PDB entry 1OFM | X-ray diffraction, 1.80 A resolution | chain A

Chain A:
Molecule: Chondroitinase B
Source organism: Pedobacter heparinus
Notes: EC 4.2.2.4
UniProtKB: Q46079 (CSLB_PEDHD); numbering as in UniProt (aligned over 27-506)
Sequence (481 residues; each row starts with the number of its first residue):
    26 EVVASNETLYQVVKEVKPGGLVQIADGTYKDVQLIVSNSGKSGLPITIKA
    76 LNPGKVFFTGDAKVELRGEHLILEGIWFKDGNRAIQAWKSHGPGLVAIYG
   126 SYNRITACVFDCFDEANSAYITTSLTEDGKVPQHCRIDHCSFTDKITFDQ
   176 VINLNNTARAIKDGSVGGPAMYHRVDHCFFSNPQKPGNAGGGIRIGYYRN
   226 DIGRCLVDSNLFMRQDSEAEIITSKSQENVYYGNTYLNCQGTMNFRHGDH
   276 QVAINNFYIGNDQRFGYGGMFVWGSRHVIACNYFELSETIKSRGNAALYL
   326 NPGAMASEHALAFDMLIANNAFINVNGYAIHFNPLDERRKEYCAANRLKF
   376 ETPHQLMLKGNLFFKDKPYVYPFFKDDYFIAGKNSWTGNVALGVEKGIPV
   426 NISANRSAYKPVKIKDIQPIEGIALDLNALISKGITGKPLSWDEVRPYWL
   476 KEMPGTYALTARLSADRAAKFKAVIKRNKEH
Glycans and other covalent adducts: glycan linked to Ser-234
Modified / non-standard residues: Glu-26 (pyroglutamic acid; PCA)
Reported in the primary citation:
  - binding site for N-acetyl-4-O-sulfo-beta-D-galactosamine: Arg-271, Arg-318, Arg-363, Arg-364
  - binding site for beta-D-glucopyranuronic acid: Arg-318, Arg-363
  - binding site for 4,5-dehydro-D-glucuronic acid: Lys-316
  - catalytic residues: Lys-250, Arg-271, Glu-333 (proposed by the authors, not directly observed)
  - catalytic residues: Asn-213, Glu-243, Glu-245 (by similarity / conservation)
  - mutagenesis - N213Q, E243A, E245A, R271K (10-fold): decreased catalytic activity
  - mutagenesis - E243A/E245A: decreased catalytic activity on DS
  - mutagenesis - R271E: abolished catalytic activity
  - specificity-determining residues: Gln-175, Lys-250, Arg-318 (proposed by the authors, not directly observed)

Summary:
From the paper: catalytic residues Lys-250, Arg-271 and Glu-333 among others; N213Q, E243A and E245A, among
others, reduce catalytic activity; 6 substitutions were tested in all.
Chain A is Chondroitinase B (Pedobacter heparinus); the structure, Crystal structure of chondroitinase B
complexed to chondroitin 4-sulfate tetrasaccharide, was determined by X-ray diffraction together with 1OFL
from the same study.
